3A45 - chain A; structure by X-ray diffraction, 2.30 A resolution.

Chain A:
Protein: Formamidopyrimidine-DNA glycosylase
From: Acanthamoeba polyphaga mimivirus
Notes: EC 3.2.2.23
Reference sequence: Q5UQ00 (FPG_MIMIV); residue numbers follow UniProt; this construct covers 1-287
Chain sequence (289 residues; each row starts with the number of its first residue):
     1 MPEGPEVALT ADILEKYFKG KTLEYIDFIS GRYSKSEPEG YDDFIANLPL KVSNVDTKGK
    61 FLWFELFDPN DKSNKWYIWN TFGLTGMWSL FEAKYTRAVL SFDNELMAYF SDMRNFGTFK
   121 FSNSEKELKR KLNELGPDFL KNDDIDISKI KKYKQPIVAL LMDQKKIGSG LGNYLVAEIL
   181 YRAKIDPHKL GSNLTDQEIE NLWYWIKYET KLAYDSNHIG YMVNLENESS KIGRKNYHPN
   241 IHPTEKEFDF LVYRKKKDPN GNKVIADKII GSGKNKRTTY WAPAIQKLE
Disordered / not traced: 1
Differences from the reference sequence: expression tag (288-289)
Metal / ion sites: K+: Asp71, Ser73 (shared with 2 residues of chain B)
Reported in the primary citation:
  - contacts within the chain: Lys151-Asp196 (salt bridge)
  - catalytic residues: Glu3 (proposed by the authors, not directly observed)

Summary:
Asp71 and Ser73 form the K+ site. From the paper: the catalytic residue Glu3; contacts within the chain
involving Lys151 and Asp196.
Chain A is Formamidopyrimidine-DNA glycosylase (Acanthamoeba polyphaga mimivirus); the structure, Crystal
structure of MvNei1_2, was determined by X-ray diffraction together with 3A42 and 3A46 from the same study.
